8UGQ - chains G and K of the 22 polymer chains in the assembly; structure by electron microscopy, 3.17 A resolution.

Chain G (and K):
Molecule: Capsid protein
Source organism: Maize streak virus genotype A (isolate Nigeria)
Notes: chain K of this document is another copy of the same molecule, construct and numbering; everything in this record applies to it too
UniProt: P06448 (CAPSD_MSVN); residues 1-243 here = UniProt positions 1-243
Amino-acid sequence (243 residues; each row starts with the number of its first residue):
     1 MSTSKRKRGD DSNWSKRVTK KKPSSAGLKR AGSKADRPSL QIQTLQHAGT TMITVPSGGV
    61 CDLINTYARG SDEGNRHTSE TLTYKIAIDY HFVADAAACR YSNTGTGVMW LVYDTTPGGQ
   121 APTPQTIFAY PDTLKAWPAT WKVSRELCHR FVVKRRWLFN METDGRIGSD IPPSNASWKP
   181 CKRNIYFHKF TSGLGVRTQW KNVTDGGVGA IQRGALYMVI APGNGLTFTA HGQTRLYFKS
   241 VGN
Unresolved in the structure: 1-29 (chain K: 1-30)
UniProt features mapped onto this chain:
  - motif: M1 to S24 (Bipartite nuclear localization signal)
  - mutagenesis: R6 (R6T: Abolishes nuclear localization; when associated with N-7; N-20 and N-21), K7 (K7N: Abolishes nuclear localization; when associated with T-6; N-20 and N-21), K20 (K20N: Abolishes nuclear localization; when associated with T-6; N-7 and N-21), K21 (K21N: Abolishes nuclear localization; when associated with T-6; N-7 and N-20)

Interface between chain G and chain K:
Contacting residue pairs (33; chain G residue first):
  R100(G) - I171(K)
  R100(G) - P172(K)
  Y101(G) - G168(K)
  Y101(G) - S169(K)
  Y101(G) - I171(K)  hydrophobic
  S102(G) - W178(K)
  S102(G) - R183(K)  hydrogen bond (backbone-side chain)
  T104(G) - N184(K)
  T133(G) - A48(K)
  T133(G) - G49(K)  hydrogen bond (side chain-backbone)
  L134(G) - Q46(K)
  L134(G) - A48(K)  hydrophobic
  W137(G) - H91(K)  hydrogen bond
  W137(G) - H231(K)
  A139(G) - Y186(K)  hydrophobic
  T140(G) - Q233(K)
  K142(G) - Q233(K)
  K142(G) - R235(K)
  V143(G) - R235(K)
  R145(G) - I42(K)
  R156(G) - Y186(K)
  E162(G) - K179(K)
  D164(G) - S177(K)  hydrogen bond
  D164(G) - W178(K)
  R166(G) - P173(K)  hydrogen bond (side chain-backbone)
  R166(G) - S174(K)  hydrogen bond (side chain-backbone)
  R166(G) - A176(K)  hydrogen bond (side chain-backbone)
  P173(G) - N175(K)
  W178(G) - N175(K)
  W178(G) - A176(K)
  W178(G) - S177(K)
  C181(G) - K179(K)  hydrogen bond
  N224(G) - N184(K)
Interface residues without a listed pair, chain G (23 interface residues in all): N103, P131, L158
Interface residues without a listed pair, chain K (26 interface residues in all): D89, Y90, P180, C181

Summary:
23 residues of chain G face 26 of chain K across their interface, with 8 hydrogen bonds. Among the polar pairs
are S102(G)-R183(K), T133(G)-G49(K) and W137(G)-H91(K). Curated annotation (UniProt) lists 4 mutagenesis sites
on chain G.
Chain G and chain K are both Capsid protein (Maize streak virus genotype A (isolate Nigeria)); the structure,
CryoEM Structure of Maize Streak Virus (MSV) - Geminivirus, was determined by electron microscopy.
